PDB entry 5WVC | X-ray diffraction, 2.99 A resolution | chains E and F of the 6 polymer chains in the assembly

# Chain E
Molecule: Apoptotic protease-activating factor 1
From: Homo sapiens
Reference sequence: O14727 (APAF_HUMAN); residues 1-95 here = UniProt positions 1-95
Chain sequence (95 residues; numbered 1 to 95; the number before each row is that of its first residue):
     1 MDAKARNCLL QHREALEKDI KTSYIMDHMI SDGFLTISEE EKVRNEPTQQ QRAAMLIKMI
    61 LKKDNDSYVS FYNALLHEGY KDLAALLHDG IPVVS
Unresolved in the structure: 95

# Chain F
Molecule: Caspase
From: Homo sapiens
Reference sequence: A8K7U6 (A8K7U6_HUMAN); residues 201-328 here correspond to UniProt positions 1-128 (UniProt number = residue number - 200)
Chain sequence (151 residues; row label = number of the first residue in the row):
   178 MGSSHHHHHH SSGLVPRGSH MASMDEADRR LLRRCRLRLV EELQVDQLWD VLLSRELFRP
   238 HMIEDIQRAG SGSRRDQARQ LIIDLETRGS QALPLFISCL EDTGQDMLAS FLRTNRQAAK
   298 LSKPTLENLT PVVLRPEIRK PEVLRPETPR P
Unresolved in the structure: 178-198, 302-328
Sequence notes: expression tag (178-200)
Modified / non-standard residues: Cys212 (S-hydroxycysteine; CSO)

# Chain E / chain F interface
Residue-residue contacts (20; chain E residue first):
  Ser23(E) - Asp253(F)
  Ser23(E) - Arg256(F)  hydrogen bond
  Asp27(E) - Arg213(F)  salt bridge
  Asp27(E) - Val217(F)
  Asp27(E) - Arg256(F)  salt bridge
  His28(E) - Leu214(F)
  Ile30(E) - Arg210(F)
  Ile30(E) - Arg213(F)
  Ser31(E) - Arg210(F)
  Ser31(E) - Arg211(F)  hydrogen bond (side chain-backbone)
  Ser31(E) - Arg213(F)
  Ser31(E) - Leu214(F)
  Thr36(E) - Arg210(F)
  Ile37(E) - Arg210(F)
  Ile37(E) - Arg213(F)
  Ile37(E) - Ile260(F)  hydrophobic
  Ile37(E) - Glu263(F)
  Glu40(E) - Arg213(F)  salt bridge
  Glu40(E) - Arg256(F)
  Arg44(E) - Arg256(F)
Interface residues without a listed pair, chain F (11 interface residues in all): Cys212, Arg215

# In short
9 residues of chain E and 11 residues of chain F are in contact, with 2 hydrogen bonds and 3 salt bridges.
Polar pairs include Asp27(E)-Arg213(F), Asp27(E)-Arg256(F) and Glu40(E)-Arg213(F).
Here chain E is Apoptotic protease-activating factor 1 and chain F is Caspase, both from Homo sapiens. Entry
5WVC (Structure of the CARD-CARD disk) was determined by X-ray diffraction.
